8Q3M - chains AAA and III of the 11 polymer chains in the assembly; structure by X-ray diffraction, 2.50 A resolution.

[Chain AAA]
Molecule: Histone H3.1
Source organism: Homo sapiens
UniProtKB: P68431 (H31_HUMAN); residues 38-135 here correspond to UniProt positions 39-136 (UniProt number = residue number + 1)
Amino-acid sequence (98 residues; row label = number of the first residue in the row):
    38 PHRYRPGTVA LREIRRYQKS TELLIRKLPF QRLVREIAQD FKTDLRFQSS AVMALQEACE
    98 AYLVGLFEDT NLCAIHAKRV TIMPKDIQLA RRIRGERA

[Chain III]
Molecule: 145-nt DNA strand
Source organism: Homo sapiens
Sequence (145 nucleotides; row label = number of the first residue in the row; numbers below 1 keep their minus sign (DA-72 is residue -72)):
   -72 ATCAATATCC ACCTGCAGAT ACTACCAAAA GTGTATTTGG AAACTGCTCC ATCAAAAGGC
   -12 ATGTTCAGCT GAATCAGCTG AACATGCCTT TTGATGGAGC AGTTTCCAAA TACACTTTTG
    48 GTAGTATCTG CAGGTGGATA TTGAT

[Chain AAA / chain III interface]
Contacting residue pairs - 29 pairs, chain AAA then chain III:
  His39(AAA) - DG70(III)  hydrogen bond to the sugar
  Arg40(AAA) - DT-8(III)  base contact
  Arg40(AAA) - DG70(III)  sugar contact
  Tyr41(AAA) - DT69(III)  phosphate contact
  Tyr41(AAA) - DG70(III)  phosphate contact
  Arg42(AAA) - DA-6(III)  phosphate contact
  Arg42(AAA) - DG-5(III)  salt bridge to the phosphate
  Arg42(AAA) - DG70(III)  hydrogen bond to the phosphate
  Arg42(AAA) - DA71(III)  salt bridge to the phosphate
  Pro43(AAA) - DA-6(III)  phosphate contact
  Pro43(AAA) - DG-5(III)  sugar contact
  Thr45(AAA) - DT69(III)  phosphate contact
  Thr45(AAA) - DG70(III)  hydrogen bond to the phosphate
  Arg63(AAA) - DG-14(III)  hydrogen bond to the phosphate
  Arg63(AAA) - DC-13(III)  phosphate contact
  Arg72(AAA) - DA-22(III)  salt bridge to the phosphate
  Arg83(AAA) - DC-23(III)  sugar contact
  Arg83(AAA) - DA-22(III)  hydrogen bond to the sugar
  Phe84(AAA) - DC-23(III)  sugar contact
  Phe84(AAA) - DA-22(III)  hydrogen bond to the phosphate
  Gln85(AAA) - DC-23(III)  phosphate contact
  Ser86(AAA) - DC-23(III)  hydrogen bond to the phosphate
  Arg116(AAA) - DT-3(III)  phosphate contact
  Arg116(AAA) - DG-2(III)  phosphate contact
  Val117(AAA) - DT-3(III)  hydrogen bond to the phosphate
  Thr118(AAA) - DC-4(III)  hydrogen bond to the phosphate
  Thr118(AAA) - DT-3(III)  hydrogen bond to the phosphate
  Met120(AAA) - DT-3(III)  phosphate contact
  Met120(AAA) - DG-2(III)  phosphate contact
Interface residues without a listed pair, chain AAA (18 interface residues in all): Leu82, Lys115

[In short]
Chain AAA and chain III form an interface of 18 and 13 residues respectively; the contacts include 10 hydrogen
bonds and 3 salt bridges. Among the polar pairs are His39(AAA)-DG70(III), Arg83(AAA)-DA-22(III) and
Arg42(AAA)-DG70(III).
Here chain AAA is Histone H3.1 and chain III is a 145-nt DNA strand, both from Homo sapiens. Entry 8Q3M
(Structure of Nucleosome Core with a Bound Kaposi Sarcoma Associated Herpesvirus LANA Peptide Having a
Methionine ...) was determined by X-ray diffraction together with 8Q36, 8Q3E and 8Q3X from the same study.
